PDB entry 1LF0 | X-ray diffraction, 1.70 A resolution | chain A

[Chain A]
Name: Transforming protein P21/H-RAS-1
Organism: Homo sapiens
UniProtKB: P01112 (RASH_HUMAN); residue numbers follow UniProt; this construct covers 1-166
Chain sequence (166 residues; row label = number of the first residue in the row):
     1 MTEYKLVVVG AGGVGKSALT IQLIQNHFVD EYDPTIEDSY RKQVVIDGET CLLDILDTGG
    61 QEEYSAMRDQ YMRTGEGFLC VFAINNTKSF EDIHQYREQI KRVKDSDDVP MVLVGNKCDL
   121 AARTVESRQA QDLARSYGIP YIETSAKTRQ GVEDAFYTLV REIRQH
Construct notes: engineered mutation Gly59 (Ala in P01112)
Curated features (UniProtKB/Swiss-Prot):
  - region: His166 (Hypervariable region)
  - motif: Tyr32 to Tyr40 (Effector region)
  - binding site (GTP): Gly13 to Ala18, Val29 to Thr35, Asn116 to Asp119, Ser145 to Lys147
  - modified residue: Met1 (N-acetylmethionine), Thr2 (N-acetylthreonine), Cys118 (S-nitrosocysteine)
  - glycosylation: Thr35 (Microbial infection: O-linked (Glc) threonine)
  - natural variant: Gly12 (G12A: In CSTLO; G12C: In CSTLO; G12D: In CSTLO; G12E: In CSTLO; G12S: In CSTLO and CMEMS; G12V: In CSTLO, bladder carcinoma and CMEMS), Gly13 (G13C: In CSTLO; G13D: In CSTLO; G13R: In SFM), Gln22 (Q22K: In CMEMS), Glu37 (E37EE: In CSTLO), Thr58 (T58I: In CSTLO), Gln61 (Q61K: In NMTC2; Q61L: In melanoma), Glu63 (E63K: In CMEMS), Ser89 (S89C: Found in a patient with severe fetal hydrops and pleural effusion; uncertain significance), Lys117 (K117R: In CSTLO), Ala146 (A146T: In CSTLO; A146V: In CSTLO)
  - mutagenesis: Ser17 (S17N: Dominant negative. Prevents PLCE1 EGF-induced recruitment to plasma membrane. No effect on subcellular location of isoform 2), Asn26 (N26G: Loss of interaction with PLCE1; when associated with V-12), Val29 (V29A: No effect on interaction with PLCE1; when associated with V-12), Tyr32 (Y32F: Loss of interaction and recruitment to plasma membrane of PLCE1; when associated with V-12), Pro34 (P34G: No effect on interaction with PLCE1; when associated with V-12), Thr35 (T35S: Loss of interaction with PLCE1; when associated with V-12), Glu37 (E37G: No effect on interaction with PLCE1; when associated with V-12), Asp38 (D38N: No effect on interaction with PLCE1; when associated with V-12), Ser39 (S39C: No effect on interaction with PLCE1; when associated with V-12), Gln61 (Q61I: Moderately increased transformation of cultured cell lines; Q61R: Promotes interaction with SHOC2 and PP1C; Q61V: Strongly increased transformation of cultured cell lines), Ala83 (A83T: GTP-binding activity reduced by factor of 30), Cys118 (C118S: Abolishes S-nitrosylation. No stimulation of guanine nucleotide exchange), 3 further mutagenesis entries in UniProt
Bound ions: Mg2+: Ser17, Thr35 (together with GMP-PNP); Ca2+ site 1: Phe28, Asp30, Glu31, Asp33; Ca2+ site 2: Arg102, Asp105
Ligand contacts: GMP-PNP (GNP; phosphoaminophosphonic acid-guanylate ester): Ala11, Gly12, Gly13, Val14, Gly15, Lys16, Ser17, Ala18, Phe28, Val29, Asp30, Glu31, Tyr32, Asp33, Pro34, Thr35, Thr58, Gly59, Gly60, Asn116, Lys117, Asp119, Leu120, Ser145, Ala146, Lys147
From the paper describing this entry:
  - conformationally variable residues (helix shift, loop rearrangement, order/disorder transition, side-chain flip): Tyr32, Ile36 to Glu37, Gly60 to Ser65, Ser65 to Met67, Arg68, Gln70 to Met72
  - binding site for GMP-PNP: Lys16, Tyr32, Thr35, Gly60
  - contacts within the chain: Glu37-Arg68 (hydrogen bond), Ile36-Arg68, Gly59-Arg68, Glu37-Tyr71 (hydrophobic contact)
  - catalytic residues: Gln61 (citing earlier work)
  - mutagenesis - E37A (3-fold): decreased binding to GTP
  - mutagenesis - E37A: unchanged binding to GppNp
  - mutagenesis - E37A: unchanged catalytic activity on GTP

[Overview]
Chain A binds GMP-PNP. Ser17 and Thr35 coordinate Mg2+. Phe28, Asp30, Glu31 and Asp33 form the Ca2+ site 1.
UniProt lists 20 GTP-binding residues and 16 mutagenesis sites. The paper reports the catalytic residue Gln61;
E37A reduces binding to GTP.
Chain A is Transforming protein P21/H-RAS-1 (Homo sapiens); the structure, Crystal Structure of RasA59G in the
GTP-bound form, was determined by X-ray diffraction, deposited together with 1LF5.
